Entry 6PUE (X-ray diffraction, 1.90 A resolution); this record covers chains G and H of the 4 polymer chains in the assembly.

[Chain G]
Molecule: Human TCR alpha chain
Source organism: Homo sapiens
Chain sequence (204 residues; numbered 0 to 203; the number before each row is that of its first residue; numbering starts at 0):
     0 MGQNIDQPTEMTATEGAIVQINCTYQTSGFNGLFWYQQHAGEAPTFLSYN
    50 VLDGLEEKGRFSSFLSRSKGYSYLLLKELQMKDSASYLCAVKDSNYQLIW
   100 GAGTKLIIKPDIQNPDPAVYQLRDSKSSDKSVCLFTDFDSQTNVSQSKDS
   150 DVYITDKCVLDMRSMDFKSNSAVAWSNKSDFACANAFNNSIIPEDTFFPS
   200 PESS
Unresolved in the structure: 0-1, 201-203
Cystine bridges: Cys22-Cys88, Cys132-Cys182

[Chain H]
Molecule: Human TCR beta chain
Source organism: Homo sapiens
Chain sequence (246 residues; each row starts with the number of its first residue; numbering starts at 0):
     0 MNAGVTQTPKFQVLKTGQSMTLQCAQDMNHNSMYWYRQDPGMGLRLIYYS
    50 ASEGTTDKGEVPNGYNVSRLNKREFSLRLESAAPSQTSVYFCASSVWTGE
   100 GSGELFFGEGSRLTVLEDLKNVFPPEVAVFEPSEAEISHTQKATLVCLAT
   150 GFYPDHVELSWWVNGKEVHSGVCTDPQPLKEQPALNDSRYALSSRLRVSA
   200 TFWQNPRNHFRCQVQFYGLSENDEWTQDRAKPVTQIVSAEAWGRAD
Unresolved in the structure: 0-1, 245
Cystine bridges: Cys23-Cys91, Cys146-Cys211
Bound ions: Na+: Tyr47, Pro61, Tyr64

[How chain G and chain H interact]
Inter-chain disulfides: Cys157(G)-Cys172(H)
Contacting residue pairs (96; chain G residue first):
  Asn30(G) with Gly100(H)
  Phe33(G) with Gly100(H); Ser101(H); Gly102(H); Glu103(H)
  Tyr35(G) with Glu103(H); Leu104(H), hydrogen bond (side chain-backbone); Phe106(H), hydrophobic
  Gln37(G) with Gln37(H), hydrogen bond; Phe90(H)
  Gly40(G) with Lys9(H)
  Glu41(G) with Phe90(H)
  Ala42(G) with Phe90(H), hydrophobic; Phe106(H), hydrophobic; Gly107(H)
  Pro43(G) with Phe106(H)
  Phe45(G) with Glu103(H)
  Tyr48(G) with Gly100(H); Ser101(H)
  Lys91(G) with Glu99(H), hydrogen bond (side chain-backbone); Gly100(H), hydrogen bond (side chain-backbone); Gly102(H)
  Tyr95(G) with Glu99(H)
  Leu97(G) with Tyr35(H); Leu104(H), hydrophobic
  Trp99(G) with Tyr35(H), hydrogen bond; Gly42(H); Leu43(H); Leu104(H), hydrophobic; Phe106(H), hydrophobic
  Gly100(G) with Gly42(H)
  Ala101(G) with Met41(H); Gly42(H)
  Asp115(G) with His138(H), salt bridge
  Tyr119(G) with Ser132(H); Ala134(H); Glu135(H); His138(H); Thr139(H)
  Gln120(G) with Ser132(H)
  Leu121(G) with Phe129(H); Glu130(H); Pro131(H), hydrophobic; Ser132(H); Thr143(H); Val145(H), hydrophobic
  Arg122(G) with Phe129(H); Glu130(H), hydrogen bond (backbone-backbone); Pro131(H); Glu133(H)
  Ser124(G) with Val128(H); Phe129(H)
  Ser127(G) with Ala127(H); Phe129(H)
  Lys129(G) with Phe129(H); Leu147(H); Thr149(H)
  Val131(G) with Phe129(H), hydrophobic; Leu147(H), hydrophobic
  Leu133(G) with Thr143(H)
  Thr135(G) with Arg196(H)
  Asp136(G) with Thr139(H); Arg196(H), salt bridge
  Gln145(G) with Leu178(H)
  Tyr152(G) with Leu178(H), hydrophobic; Glu180(H)
  Ile153(G) with Leu178(H)
  Thr154(G) with Asp174(H); Ser192(H); Arg194(H), hydrogen bond
  Asp155(G) with Arg194(H)
  Cys157(G) with Cys172(H), disulfide; Thr173(H); Arg194(H)
  Val158(G) with Cys172(H), hydrogen bond (backbone-side chain)
  Leu159(G) with Gly170(H); Cys172(H), hydrophobic; Arg196(H)
  Asp160(G) with Ser169(H); Gly170(H), hydrogen bond (backbone-backbone)
  Met161(G) with Lys141(H); Arg196(H); Val197(H); Ser198(H)
  Arg162(G) with Ser169(H)
  Met164(G) with Ser198(H)
  Phe166(G) with Lys141(H); Arg196(H)
  Ser168(G) with Arg196(H), hydrogen bond
  Ser170(G) with Arg194(H), hydrogen bond
  Ala171(G) with Arg194(H)
  Val172(G) with Arg194(H)
  Trp174(G) with Leu147(H), hydrophobic; Ala190(H), hydrophobic
  Phe196(G) with His138(H)
  Pro198(G) with Ala134(H), hydrophobic
Other interface residues (no listed pair), chain G (49 interface residues in all): Asp123
Other interface residues (no listed pair), chain H (51 interface residues in all): Gly40, Thr97, Gly98, Glu108, Glu125, Val171, Arg243

[Overview]
49 residues of chain G face 51 of chain H across their interface, with 1 disulfide bond, 11 hydrogen bonds and
2 salt bridges. Among the polar pairs are Asp115(G)-His138(H), Asp136(G)-Arg196(H) and Tyr35(G)-Leu104(H).
Tyr47(H), Pro61(H) and Tyr64(H) form the Na+ site.
Chain G is Human TCR alpha chain and chain H is Human TCR beta chain, both from Homo sapiens; the structure,
Structure of human MAIT A-F7 TCR in complex with human MR1-4'D-5-OP-RU, was determined by X-ray diffraction
(same publication as 6PUC, 6PUD, 6PUF, 6PUG, 6PUH, 6PUI and 4 further entries).
